4WDU - chain A; structure by X-ray diffraction, 1.70 A resolution.

[Chain A]
Name: Aldo-keto reductase family 1 member C3
Organism: Homo sapiens
Notes: EC 1.1.1.64
Reference sequence: P42330 (AK1C3_HUMAN); residues 1-323 here = UniProt positions 1-323
Chain sequence (331 residues; row label = number of the first residue in the row):
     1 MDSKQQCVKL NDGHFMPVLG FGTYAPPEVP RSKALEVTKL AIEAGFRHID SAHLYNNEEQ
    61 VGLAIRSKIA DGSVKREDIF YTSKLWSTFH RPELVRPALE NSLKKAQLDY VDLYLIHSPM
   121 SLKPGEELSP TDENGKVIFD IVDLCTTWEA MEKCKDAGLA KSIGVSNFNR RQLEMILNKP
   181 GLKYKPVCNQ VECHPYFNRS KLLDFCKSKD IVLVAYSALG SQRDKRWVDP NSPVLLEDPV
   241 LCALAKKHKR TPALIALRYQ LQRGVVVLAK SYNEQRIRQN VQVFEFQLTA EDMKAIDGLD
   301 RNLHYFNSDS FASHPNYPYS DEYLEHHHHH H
Unresolved in the structure: 1-5, 321-331
Differences from the reference sequence: variant Gln5 (His in P42330); expression tag (324-331)
Small-molecule neighbours:
  - NADP (NAP; NADP nicotinamide-adenine-dinucleotide phosphate): Gly22, Thr23, Tyr24, Asp50, Tyr55, Lys84, His117, Ser166, Asn167, Gln190, Tyr216, Ser217, Ala218, Leu219, Gly220, Ser221, Gln222, Leu236, Ala253, Leu268, Ala269, Lys270, Ser271, Tyr272, Asn273, Arg276, Gln279, Asn280, Phe306
  - 4-chloro-N- (WDU; 4-chloro-N-(4-chlorobenzyl)-5-nitro-1H-pyrazole-3-carboxamide): Tyr24, Leu54, Tyr55, Trp86, His117, Ser118, Met120, Asn167, Tyr216, Trp227, Phe306, Tyr317, Pro318, Tyr319
Curated features (UniProtKB/Swiss-Prot):
  - active site: Tyr55 (Proton donor)
  - binding site (NADP(+)): Thr23, Tyr24, Asp50, Ser166, Asn167, Gln190, Tyr216 to Gln222, Lys270 to Tyr272, Arg276 to Asn280
  - binding site (substrate): His117
  - site: Leu54 (Important for substrate specificity), Lys84 (Lowers pKa of active site Tyr), Trp227 (Involved in ligand recognition and product release), Phe306 (Involved in ligand recognition and product release)
  - natural variant: Met175 (M175I: No effect on 17beta-HSD activity)
  - mutagenesis: Lys75 (K75E: No effect on 17beta-HSD activity), Arg226 (R226P: Decreases in the retinaldehyde reductase activity. 3-fold decrease in the kcat value, whereas the KM value does not vary; R226Q: Decrease in the retinaldehyde reductase activity ...)

[Summary]
Bound to chain A: NADP and 4-chloro-N-. UniProt lists active-site residue Tyr55, 21 NADP+-binding residues,
substrate-binding residue His117 and 2 mutagenesis sites.
Chain A is Aldo-keto reductase family 1 member C3 (Homo sapiens); the structure, 17beta-HSD5 in complex with
4-chloro-N-(4-chlorobenzyl)-5-nitro-1H-pyrazole-3-carboxamide, was determined by X-ray diffraction together
with 4WDT, 4WDW, 4WDX, 4XVD and 4XVE from the same study.
